PDB entry 9DIQ | X-ray diffraction, 2.69 A resolution | chains I and D of the 6 polymer chains in the assembly

== Chain I ==
Protein: Hemagglutinin HA1
From: Influenza A virus
Reference sequence: A0A6B7HPT9 (A0A6B7HPT9_9INFA); the construct lacks a stretch of the UniProt sequence, so the offset changes along the chain: 11-55 = UniProt 1-45; 56-83 = UniProt 47-74; 84-96 = UniProt 76-88; 97-125 = UniProt 90-118; 3 more segments
Amino-acid sequence (325 residues; each row starts with the number of its first residue; a row labelled like 125A-125B holds insertion residues (125A, then the next letters in order)):
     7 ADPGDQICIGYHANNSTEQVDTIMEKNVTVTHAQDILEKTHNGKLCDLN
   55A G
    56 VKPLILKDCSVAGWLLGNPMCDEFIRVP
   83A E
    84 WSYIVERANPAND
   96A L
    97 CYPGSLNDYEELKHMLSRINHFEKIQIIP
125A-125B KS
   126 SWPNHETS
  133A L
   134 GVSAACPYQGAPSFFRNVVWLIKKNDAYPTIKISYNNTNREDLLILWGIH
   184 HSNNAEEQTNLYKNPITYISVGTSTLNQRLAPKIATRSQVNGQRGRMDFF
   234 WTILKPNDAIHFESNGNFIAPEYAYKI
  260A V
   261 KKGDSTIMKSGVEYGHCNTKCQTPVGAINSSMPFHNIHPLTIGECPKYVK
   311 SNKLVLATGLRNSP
Disordered / not traced: 7-9
Construct notes: expression tag (7-10); conflict Met-111 (Leu104 in A0A6B7HPT9), Gln-122 (Leu115 in A0A6B7HPT9), Ile-199 (Thr195 in A0A6B7HPT9), Ala-214 (Val210 in A0A6B7HPT9)
Cystine bridges: Cys-52/Cys-277, Cys-64/Cys-76, Cys-97/Cys-139, Cys-281/Cys-305
Covalent attachments: N-acetylglucosamine (NAG) linked to Asn-169

== Chain D ==
Protein: Hemagglutinin HA2
From: Influenza A virus
Reference sequence: A0A6B7HQ27 (A0A6B7HQ27_9INFA); residues 1-174 here correspond to UniProt positions 330-503 (UniProt number = residue number + 329)
Amino-acid sequence (176 residues; each row starts with the number of its first residue):
     1 GLFGAIAGFIEGGWQGMVDGWYGYHHSNEQGSGYAADKESTQKAIDGVTN
    51 KVNSIIDKMNTQFEAVGREFNNLERRIENLNKKMEDGFLDVWTYNAELLV
   101 LMENERTLDFHDSNVKNLYDKVRLQLRDNAKELGNGCFEFYHKCDNECME
   151 SVRNGTYDYPQYSEEARLKREEISSG
Disordered / not traced: 1-8, 175-176
Construct notes: expression tag (175-176)

== How chain I and chain D interact ==
Contacting residue pairs (13; chain I residue first):
  Ile-29(I) / Asn-50(D)
  Ile-29(I) / Lys-51(D)  hydrogen bond (backbone-backbone)
  Ile-29(I) / Ser-54(D)
  Ile-29(I) / Glu-103(D)
  Met-30(I) / Gly-47(D)
  Met-30(I) / Val-48(D)
  Met-30(I) / Asn-50(D)
  Met-30(I) / Phe-110(D)  hydrophobic
  Glu-31(I) / Lys-43(D)  salt bridge
  Lys-32(I) / Asn-50(D)
  Lys-32(I) / Ser-54(D)
  Lys-32(I) / Lys-58(D)
  Lys-310(I) / Asn-60(D)
Also at the interface, not in a pair above, chain I (6 interface residues in all): Asp-27
Also at the interface, not in a pair above, chain D (11 interface residues in all): Asp-46

== Overview ==
6 residues of chain I and 11 residues of chain D are in contact; the contacts include 1 hydrogen bond and 1
salt bridge. Polar pairs include Glu-31(I)/Lys-43(D) and Ile-29(I)/Lys-51(D). Covalently linked
N-acetylglucosamine: at Asn-169(I).
Chain I is Hemagglutinin HA1 and chain D is Hemagglutinin HA2, both from Influenza A virus; the structure,
Crystal structure of Apo-H5 hemagglutinin from the influenza virus A/Texas/37/2024 (H5N1), was determined by
X-ray diffraction together with 9DIO and 9DIP from the same study.
